5FH4 - chain A; structure by X-ray diffraction, 1.49 A resolution.

Chain A:
Protein: Phosphoenolpyruvate carboxykinase, cytosolic [GTP]
Source organism: Rattus norvegicus
Notes: EC 4.1.1.32
UniProtKB: P07379 (PCKGC_RAT); residue numbers follow UniProt; this construct covers 1-622
Sequence (622 residues; row label = number of the first residue in the row):
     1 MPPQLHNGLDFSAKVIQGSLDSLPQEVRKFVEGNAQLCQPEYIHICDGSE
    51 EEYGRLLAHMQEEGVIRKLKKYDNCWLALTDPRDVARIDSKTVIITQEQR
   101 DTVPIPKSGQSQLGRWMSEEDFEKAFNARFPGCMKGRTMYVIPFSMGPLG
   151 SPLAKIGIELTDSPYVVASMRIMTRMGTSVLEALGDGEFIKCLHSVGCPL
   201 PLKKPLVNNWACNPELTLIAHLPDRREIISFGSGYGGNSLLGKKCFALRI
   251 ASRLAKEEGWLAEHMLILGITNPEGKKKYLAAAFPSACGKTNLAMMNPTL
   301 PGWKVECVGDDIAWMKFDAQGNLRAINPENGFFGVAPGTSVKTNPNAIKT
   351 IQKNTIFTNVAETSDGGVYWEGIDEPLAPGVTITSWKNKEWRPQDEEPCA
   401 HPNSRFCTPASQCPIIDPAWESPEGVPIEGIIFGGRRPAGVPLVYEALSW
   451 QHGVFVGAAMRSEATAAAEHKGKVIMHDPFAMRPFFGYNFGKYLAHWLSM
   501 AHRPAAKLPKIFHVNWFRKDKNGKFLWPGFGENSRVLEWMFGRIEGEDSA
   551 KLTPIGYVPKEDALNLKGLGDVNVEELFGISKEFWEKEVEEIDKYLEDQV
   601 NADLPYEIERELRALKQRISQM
Not modelled in the structure: 1-3, 465-471
Sequence notes: engineered mutation Asp-89 (Glu in P07379)
Metal / ion sites: Mn2+ site 1: Glu-63, His-502, Glu-607; Na+: Leu-79, Asn-208; Mn2+ site 2: Lys-244, His-264, Asp-311 (together with GTP, sulfopyruvate); Mn2+ site 3: Thr-291 (together with GTP)
Ligand contacts:
  - GTP (guanosine-5'-triphosphate): Lys-244, His-264, Phe-284, Pro-285, Ser-286, Ala-287, Cys-288, Gly-289, Lys-290, Thr-291, Asn-292, Asp-311, Phe-333, Val-335, Arg-405, Arg-436, Trp-516, Phe-517, Phe-525, Gly-529, Phe-530, Asn-533
  - sulfopyruvate (SPV): Arg-87, Gly-236, Gly-237, Lys-243, Lys-244, His-264, Ser-286, Asp-311, Phe-333, Arg-405, Phe-485

In short:
Chain A binds GTP and sulfopyruvate. Glu-63, His-502 and Glu-607 form the Mn2+ site 1. Leu-79 and Asn-208
coordinate Na+.
Chain A is Phosphoenolpyruvate carboxykinase, cytosolic [GTP] (Rattus norvegicus); the structure, The
structure of rat cytosolic PEPCK variant E89D in complex with beta-sulfopyruvate and GTP, was determined by
X-ray diffraction, deposited together with 5FH1, 5FH0, 5FH2, 5FH3 and 5FH5.
